Entry 6I3M (electron microscopy, 3.93 A resolution); this record covers chains C and F of the 16 polymer chains in the assembly.

[Chain C]
Name: Translation initiation factor eIF-2B subunit delta
From: Saccharomyces cerevisiae S288C
UniProt: P12754 (EI2BD_YEAST); residue numbers follow UniProt; this construct covers 1-651
Sequence (651 residues; numbered 1 to 651; the number before each row is that of its first residue):
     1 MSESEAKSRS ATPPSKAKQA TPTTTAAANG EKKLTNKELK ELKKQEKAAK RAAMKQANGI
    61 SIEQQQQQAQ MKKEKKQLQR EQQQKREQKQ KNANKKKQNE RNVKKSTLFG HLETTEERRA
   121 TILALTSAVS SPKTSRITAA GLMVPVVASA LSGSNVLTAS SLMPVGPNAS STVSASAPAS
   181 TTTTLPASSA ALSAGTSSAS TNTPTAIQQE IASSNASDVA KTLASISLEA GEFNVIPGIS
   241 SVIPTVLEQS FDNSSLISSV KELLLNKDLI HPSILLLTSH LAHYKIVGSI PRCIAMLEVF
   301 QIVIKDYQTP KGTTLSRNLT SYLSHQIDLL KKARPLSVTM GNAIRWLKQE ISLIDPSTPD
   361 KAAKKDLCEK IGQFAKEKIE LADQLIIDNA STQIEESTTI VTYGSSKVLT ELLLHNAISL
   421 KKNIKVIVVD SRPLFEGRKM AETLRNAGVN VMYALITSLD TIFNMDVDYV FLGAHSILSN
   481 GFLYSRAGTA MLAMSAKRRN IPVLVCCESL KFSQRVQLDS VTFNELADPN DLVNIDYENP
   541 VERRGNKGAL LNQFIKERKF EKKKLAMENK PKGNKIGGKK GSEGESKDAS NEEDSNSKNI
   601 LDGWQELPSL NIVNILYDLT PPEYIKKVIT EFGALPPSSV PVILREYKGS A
Disordered / not traced: 1-246, 535-597
Swiss-Prot annotation at these positions:
  - modified residue: S2 (N-acetylserine), S106 (Phosphoserine), T121 (Phosphothreonine)

[Chain F]
Name: Translation initiation factor eIF-2B subunit beta
From: Saccharomyces cerevisiae S288C
UniProt: P32502 (EI2BB_YEAST); residues 1-381 here = UniProt positions 1-381
Sequence (381 residues; row label = number of the first residue in the row):
     1 MSSQAFTSVH PNAATSDVNV TIDTFVAKLK RRQVQGSYAI ALETLQLLMR FISAARWNHV
    61 NDLIEQIRDL GNSLEKAHPT AFSCGNVIRR ILAVLRDEVE EDTMSTTVTS TSVAEPLISS
   121 MFNLLQKPEQ PHQNRKNSSG SSSMKTKTDY RQVAIQGIKD LIDEIKNIDE GIQQIAIDLI
   181 HDHEILLTPT PDSKTVLKFL ITARERSNRT FTVLVTEGFP NNTKNAHEFA KKLAQHNIET
   241 LVVPDSAVFA LMSRVGKVII GTKAVFVNGG TISSNSGVSS VCECAREFRT PVFAVAGLYK
   301 LSPLYPFDVE KFVEFGGSQR ILPRMDPRKR LDTVNQITDY VPPENIDIYI TNVGGFNPSF
   361 IYRIAWDNYK QIDVHLDKNK A
Disordered / not traced: 1-15, 130-141

[Chain C / chain F interface]
Contacting residue pairs - 20 pairs, chain C then chain F:
  Q249(C) with H183(F)
  S250(C) with H183(F)
  N480(C) with I348(F); N357(F), hydrogen bond (backbone-side chain)
  R515(C) with D178(F), salt bridge
  V516(C) with D178(F)
  Q517(C) with L179(F)
  L518(C) with L179(F); P291(F), hydrophobic; F293(F), hydrophobic; D347(F); I348(F), hydrophobic
  D519(C) with K257(F), salt bridge
  T522(C) with D178(F)
  S638(C) with S359(F)
  P641(C) with F360(F), hydrophobic
  V642(C) with F360(F), hydrophobic
  R645(C) with L117(F); R363(F); D367(F), salt bridge
Also at the interface, not in a pair above, chain C (16 interface residues in all): E248, G481, E646
Also at the interface, not in a pair above, chain F (16 interface residues in all): H181, G355

[Summary]
The chain C/chain F interface involves 16 residues from each chain, with 1 hydrogen bond and 3 salt bridges.
Polar pairs include R515(C)-D178(F), D519(C)-K257(F) and R645(C)-D367(F).
Chain C is Translation initiation factor eIF-2B subunit delta and chain F is Translation initiation factor
eIF-2B subunit beta, both from Saccharomyces cerevisiae S288C; the structure, eIF2B:eIF2 complex,
phosphorylated on eIF2 alpha serine 52, was determined by electron microscopy (same publication as 6I7T).
